PDB entry 3O4J | X-ray diffraction, 2.50 A resolution | chains A and B

[Chain A (and B)]
Name: Acylamino-acid-releasing enzyme
Organism: Aeropyrum pernix
Notes: EC 3.4.19.1; chain B of this document is another copy of the same molecule, construct and numbering; everything in this record applies to it too
Reference sequence: Q9YBQ2 (APEH_AERPE); numbering as in UniProt (aligned over 1-582)
Amino-acid sequence (582 residues; row label = number of the first residue in the row):
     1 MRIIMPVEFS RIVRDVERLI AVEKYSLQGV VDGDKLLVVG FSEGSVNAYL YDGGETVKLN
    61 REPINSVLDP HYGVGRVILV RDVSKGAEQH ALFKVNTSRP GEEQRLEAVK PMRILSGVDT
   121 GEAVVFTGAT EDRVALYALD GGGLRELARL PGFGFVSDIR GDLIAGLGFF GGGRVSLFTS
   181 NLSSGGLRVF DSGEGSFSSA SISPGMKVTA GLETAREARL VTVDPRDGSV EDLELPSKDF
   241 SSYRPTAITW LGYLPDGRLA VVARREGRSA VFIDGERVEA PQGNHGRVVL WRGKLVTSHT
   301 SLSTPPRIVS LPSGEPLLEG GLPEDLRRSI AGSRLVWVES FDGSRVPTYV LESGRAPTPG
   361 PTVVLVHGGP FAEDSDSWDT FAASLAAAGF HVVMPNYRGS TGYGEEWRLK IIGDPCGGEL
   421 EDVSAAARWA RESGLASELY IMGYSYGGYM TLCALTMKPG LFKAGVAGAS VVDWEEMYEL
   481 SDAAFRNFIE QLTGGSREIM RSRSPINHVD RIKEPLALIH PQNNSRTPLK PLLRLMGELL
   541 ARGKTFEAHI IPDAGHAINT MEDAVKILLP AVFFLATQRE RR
Disordered / not traced: 1-3, 582 (chain B: 1-5, 555-556, 582)
Differences from the reference sequence: engineered mutation N524 (Asp in Q9YBQ2)
UniProt features mapped onto this chain:
  - active site (Charge relay system): S445, H556
Reported in the primary citation:
  - contacts within the chain: N524-R526 (hydrogen bond)
  - conformationally variable residues (side-chain flip): H556
  - mutagenesis - S445A: abolished catalytic activity

[Chain A / chain B interface]
Residue-residue contacts (48; chain A residue first):
  F9(A) with M561(B), hydrophobic; V565(B), hydrophobic
  S10(A) with V13(B); E17(B), hydrogen bond
  V13(A) with S10(B); V13(B), hydrophobic
  R14(A) with R14(B)
  E17(A) with V7(B); E8(B); F9(B), hydrogen bond (side chain-backbone); S10(B), hydrogen bond
  Q522(A) with K544(B), hydrogen bond (side chain-backbone); T545(B); F546(B), hydrogen bond (side chain-backbone)
  L529(A) with L540(B), hydrophobic; F546(B), hydrophobic
  K530(A) with L540(B)
  L533(A) with M536(B); G537(B); L540(B), hydrophobic
  M536(A) with L533(B), hydrophobic
  G537(A) with L533(B)
  L540(A) with Q522(B); L529(B), hydrophobic; K530(B)
  K544(A) with Q522(B)
  T545(A) with Q522(B)
  F546(A) with Q522(B), hydrogen bond (backbone-side chain); L529(B), hydrophobic; P552(B)
  E547(A) with I550(B)
  A548(A) with A548(B); H549(B); I550(B), hydrogen bond (backbone-backbone)
  H549(A) with A548(B); H549(B), hydrogen bond
  I550(A) with E547(B); A548(B), hydrogen bond (backbone-backbone)
  P552(A) with T545(B); F546(B); E547(B)
  D553(A) with T545(B), hydrogen bond
  E562(A) with V7(B)
  V565(A) with F9(B), hydrophobic
  K566(A) with E547(B), salt bridge; T577(B)
  L569(A) with F573(B), hydrophobic
  F573(A) with V565(B), hydrophobic
Interface residues without a listed pair, chain A (27 interface residues in all): I551
Interface residues without a listed pair, chain B (32 interface residues in all): P6, I551, E562, L569, F574, E580

[In short]
Chain A and chain B form an interface of 27 and 32 residues respectively, with 10 hydrogen bonds and 1 salt
bridge. Polar contacts include K566(A)-E547(B), S10(A)-E17(B) and E17(A)-F9(B). Curated annotation (UniProt)
lists active-site residues S445(A) and H556(A) on chain A. The paper reports that S445A of chain A abolishes
catalytic activity; conformational variability at H556(A).
Both chains are Acylamino-acid-releasing enzyme (Aeropyrum pernix). Entry 3O4J (Structure and Catalysis of
Acylaminoacyl Peptidase) was determined by X-ray diffraction (same publication as 3O4G and 3O4I).
